PDB entry 1EAB | X-ray diffraction, 2.60 A resolution | chain A

[Chain A]
Protein: Dihydrolipoyl-transacetylase
Source organism: Azotobacter vinelandii
Notes: EC 2.3.1.12
UniProtKB: P10802 (ODP2_AZOVI); numbering as in UniProt (aligned over 395-637)
Chain sequence (243 residues; numbered 395 to 637; the number before each row is that of its first residue):
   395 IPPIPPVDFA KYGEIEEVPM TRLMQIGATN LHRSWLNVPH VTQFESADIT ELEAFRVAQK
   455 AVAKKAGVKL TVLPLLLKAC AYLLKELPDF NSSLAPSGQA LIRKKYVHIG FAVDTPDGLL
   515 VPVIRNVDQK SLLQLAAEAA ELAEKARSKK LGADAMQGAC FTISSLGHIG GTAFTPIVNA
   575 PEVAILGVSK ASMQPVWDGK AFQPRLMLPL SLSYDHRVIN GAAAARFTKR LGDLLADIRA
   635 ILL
Construct notes: conflict K458 (Glu in P10802)
Small-molecule neighbours:
  - coenzyme A (COA): R450, K463, T465, V466, L467, F505, A506, A533, A534, A537, R541, I557, S558, S559, G561, H562, V582, S583, K584, A585, L602
  - 6,8-dimercapto-octanoic acid amide (LPM): G421, N424, L425, V435, L513, V515, T556, P570, I571, N573, I579, H610

[In short]
Ligands of chain A: coenzyme A and 6,8-dimercapto-octanoic acid amide.
Chain A is Dihydrolipoyl-transacetylase (Azotobacter vinelandii); the structure, Atomic structure of the cubic
core of the pyruvate dehydrogenase multienzyme complex, was determined by X-ray diffraction together with
1EAA, 1EAC, 1EAD, 1EAE and 1EAF from the same study.
